4AL2 - chain A; structure by X-ray diffraction, 2.60 A resolution.

Chain A:
Protein: Peptide deformylase
Organism: Escherichia coli
Notes: EC 3.5.1.88
UniProtKB: P0A6K3 (DEF_ECOLI); residues 1-168 here correspond to UniProt positions 2-169 (UniProt number = residue number + 1)
Chain sequence (186 residues; row label = number of the first residue in the row):
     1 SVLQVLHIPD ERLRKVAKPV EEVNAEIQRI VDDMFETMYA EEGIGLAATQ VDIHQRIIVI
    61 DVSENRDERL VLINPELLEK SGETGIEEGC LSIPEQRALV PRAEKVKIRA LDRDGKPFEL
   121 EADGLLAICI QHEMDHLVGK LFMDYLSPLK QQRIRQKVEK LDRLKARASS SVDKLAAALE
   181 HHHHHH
Unresolved in the structure: 163-186
Construct notes: expression tag (169-186)
UniProt features mapped onto this chain:
  - active site: Glu133
  - binding site (Fe cation): Cys90, His132, His136
Bound ions: Ni2+: Cys90, His132, His136 (together with hydrosulfuric acid)
Small-molecule neighbours: hydrosulfuric acid (H2S): Gly45, Gln50, Cys90, Leu91, His132, Glu133, His136

Overview:
Bound to chain A: hydrosulfuric acid. Cys90, His132 and His136 coordinate Ni2+. UniProt lists active-site
residue Glu133 and 3 Fe cation-binding residues.
Chain A is Peptide deformylase (Escherichia coli); the structure, peptide deformylase (Ni-form) with
hydrosulfide, was determined by X-ray diffraction together with 4AZ4 and 4AL3 from the same study.
